Entry 8RVP (electron microscopy, 2.28 A resolution); this record covers chains S and T of the 34 polymer chains in the assembly.

== Chain S ==
Protein: Proteasome subunit alpha type-5
From: Saccharomyces cerevisiae
UniProtKB: P32379 (PSA5_YEAST); residue numbers follow UniProt; this construct covers 1-260
Chain sequence (260 residues; row label = number of the first residue in the row):
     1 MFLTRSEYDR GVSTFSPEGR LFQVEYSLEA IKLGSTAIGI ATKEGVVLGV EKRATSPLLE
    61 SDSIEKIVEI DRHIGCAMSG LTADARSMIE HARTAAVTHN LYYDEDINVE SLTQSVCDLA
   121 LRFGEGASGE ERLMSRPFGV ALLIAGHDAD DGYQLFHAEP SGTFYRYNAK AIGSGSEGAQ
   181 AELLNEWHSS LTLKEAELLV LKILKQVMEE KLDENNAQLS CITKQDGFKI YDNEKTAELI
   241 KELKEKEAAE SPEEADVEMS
Not modelled in the structure: 250-260

== Chain T ==
Protein: Proteasome subunit alpha type-6
From: Saccharomyces cerevisiae
UniProtKB: P40302 (PSA6_YEAST); residues 1-234 here = UniProt positions 1-234
Chain sequence (234 residues; numbered 1 to 234; the number before each row is that of its first residue):
     1 MFRNNYDGDT VTFSPTGRLF QVEYALEAIK QGSVTVGLRS NTHAVLVALK RNADELSSYQ
    61 KKIIKCDEHM GLSLAGLAPD ARVLSNYLRQ QCNYSSLVFN RKLAVERAGH LLCDKAQKNT
   121 QSYGGRPYGV GLLIIGYDKS GAHLLEFQPS GNVTELYGTA IGARSQGAKT YLERTLDTFI
   181 KIDGNPDELI KAGVEAISQS LRDESLTVDN LSIAIVGKDT PFTIYDGEAV AKYI
Curated features (UniProtKB/Swiss-Prot):
  - modified residue: Ser14 (Phosphoserine)
  - cross-link: Lys191 (Glycyl lysine isopeptide (Lys-Gly) (interchain with G-Cter in ubiquitin))

== How chain S and chain T interact ==
Pairs across the interface - 52 pairs, chain S then chain T:
  Phe2(S) - Met1(T)  hydrophobic
  Thr4(S) - Asn4(T)
  Arg5(S) - Asn4(T)  hydrogen bond (backbone-side chain)
  Ser6(S) - Asn4(T)
  Ser13(S) - Gly125(T)
  Ser13(S) - Arg126(T)
  Thr14(S) - Gly8(T)
  Thr14(S) - Gln21(T)
  Phe15(S) - Gln21(T)  hydrogen bond (backbone-side chain)
  Phe15(S) - Tyr24(T)
  Phe15(S) - Ala25(T)  hydrophobic
  Phe15(S) - Leu77(T)  hydrophobic
  Phe15(S) - Arg126(T)
  Phe15(S) - Pro127(T)
  Ser16(S) - Tyr24(T)
  Pro17(S) - Tyr24(T)  hydrophobic
  Pro17(S) - Glu27(T)
  Glu18(S) - Glu27(T)
  Gly19(S) - Tyr24(T)
  Gly19(S) - Ala28(T)
  Leu21(S) - Arg126(T)
  Glu110(S) - Lys61(T)  salt bridge
  Gln114(S) - Arg82(T)
  Asp118(S) - Arg82(T)  salt bridge
  Leu121(S) - Pro79(T)  hydrophobic
  Glu125(S) - Val83(T)
  Glu125(S) - Lys115(T)  salt bridge
  Glu125(S) - Tyr128(T)  hydrogen bond
  Gly126(S) - Val83(T)
  Ala127(S) - Asn86(T)  hydrogen bond (backbone-side chain)
  Ser128(S) - Gln90(T)
  Arg132(S) - Gly124(T)  hydrogen bond (side chain-backbone)
  Ser161(S) - Pro79(T)
  Thr163(S) - Ala78(T)
  Tyr165(S) - Ala53(T)
  Tyr165(S) - Ser58(T)
  Tyr165(S) - Gln60(T)  hydrogen bond
  Arg166(S) - Leu56(T)
  Arg166(S) - Ser57(T)
  Arg166(S) - Ser58(T)  hydrogen bond (backbone-backbone)
  Tyr167(S) - Ala53(T)
  Tyr167(S) - Asp54(T)
  Tyr167(S) - Leu56(T)
  Tyr167(S) - Ser57(T)
  Asn168(S) - Leu56(T)  hydrogen bond (backbone-backbone)
  Ala169(S) - Leu56(T)
  Gln180(S) - Asp54(T)  hydrogen bond
  Leu183(S) - Leu56(T)
  Leu184(S) - Asp54(T)
  Leu184(S) - Glu55(T)
  Leu184(S) - Leu56(T)  hydrophobic
  Trp187(S) - Leu56(T)  hydrophobic
Interface residues without a listed pair, chain S (34 interface residues in all): Glu7, Arg20
Interface residues without a listed pair, chain T (32 interface residues in all): Arg3, Asp7, Gln31

== In short ==
The interface between chain S and chain T involves 34 residues on one side and 32 on the other, with 9
hydrogen bonds and 3 salt bridges. Polar contacts include Glu110(S)-Lys61(T), Asp118(S)-Arg82(T) and
Glu125(S)-Lys115(T).
Here chain S is Proteasome subunit alpha type-5 and chain T is Proteasome subunit alpha type-6, both from
Saccharomyces cerevisiae. Entry 8RVP (Proteasomal late precursor complex from pre1-1, state 2) was determined
by electron microscopy, deposited together with 8RVL, 8RVO, 8RVQ and 9GBK.
